Entry 2BPF (X-ray diffraction, 2.90 A resolution); this record covers chains T and A of the 3 polymer chains in the assembly.

# Chain T
Molecule: 8-nt DNA strand
Sequence (8 nucleotides; row label = number of the first residue in the row):
     4 GGGCGCCG

# Chain A
Name: Protein (DNA polymerase beta (e.c.2.7.7.7))
From: Rattus norvegicus
UniProtKB: P06766 (DPOB_RAT); residues 2-335 here correspond to UniProt positions 1-334 (UniProt number = residue number - 1)
Chain sequence (335 residues; row label = number of the first residue in the row):
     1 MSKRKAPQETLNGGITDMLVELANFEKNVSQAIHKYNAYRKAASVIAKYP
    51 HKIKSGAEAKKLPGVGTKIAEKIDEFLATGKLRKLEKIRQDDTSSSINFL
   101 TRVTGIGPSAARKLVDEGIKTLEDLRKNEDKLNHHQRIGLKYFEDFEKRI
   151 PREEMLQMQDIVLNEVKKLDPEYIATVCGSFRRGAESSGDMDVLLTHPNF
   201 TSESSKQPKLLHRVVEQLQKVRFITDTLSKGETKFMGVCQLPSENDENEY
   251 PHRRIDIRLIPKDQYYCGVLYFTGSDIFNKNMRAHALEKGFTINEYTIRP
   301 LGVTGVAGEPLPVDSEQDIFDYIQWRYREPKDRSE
Disordered / not traced: 1-8, 246-248
Curated features (UniProtKB/Swiss-Prot):
  - binding site (K(+)): Lys61
  - binding site (Na(+)): Lys61
Bound ions: Mg2+ site 1: Asp190, Asp192 (together with 2',3'-dideoxycytidine 5'-triphosphate)
Small-molecule neighbours: 2',3'-dideoxycytidine 5'-triphosphate: Arg149, Gly179, Ser180, Arg183, Ser188, Gly189, Asp190, Asp192, Tyr271, Phe272, Thr273, Gly274, Ser275, Asp276, Asn279

# Chain T / chain A interface
Pairs across the interface (23; chain T residue first):
  DG4(T) - Asn279(A)  base contact
  DG4(T) - Arg283(A)  hydrogen bond to the base
  DG4(T) - Ala284(A)  sugar contact
  DG4(T) - Leu287(A)  phosphate contact
  DG5(T) - Tyr271(A)  base contact
  DG5(T) - Arg283(A)  hydrogen bond to the sugar
  DG5(T) - Leu287(A)  phosphate contact
  DG5(T) - Thr292(A)  hydrogen bond to the phosphate
  DG5(T) - Ile293(A)  sugar contact
  DG5(T) - Asn294(A)  phosphate contact
  DG6(T) - Asn294(A)  sugar contact
  DG6(T) - Glu295(A)  sugar contact
  DC7(T) - Lys234(A)  hydrogen bond to the base
  DC7(T) - Arg258(A)  sugar contact
  DC7(T) - Tyr296(A)  hydrogen bond to the phosphate
  DG8(T) - Ser229(A)  phosphate contact
  DG8(T) - Lys230(A)  phosphate contact
  DG8(T) - Gly231(A)  phosphate contact
  DG8(T) - Glu232(A)  hydrogen bond to the phosphate
  DG8(T) - Thr233(A)  hydrogen bond to the phosphate
  DG8(T) - Lys234(A)  hydrogen bond to the phosphate
  DC9(T) - Ser229(A)  phosphate contact
  DC9(T) - Lys230(A)  hydrogen bond to the phosphate
Also at the interface, not in a pair above, chain T (8 interface residues in all): DC10, DG11
Also at the interface, not in a pair above, chain A (21 interface residues in all): Asn133, His134, Leu228, Lys280

# In short
8 residues of chain T face 21 of chain A across their interface, with 9 hydrogen bonds. Polar pairs include
DG4(T)-Arg283(A), DC7(T)-Lys234(A) and DG5(T)-Arg283(A). Ligands of chain A: 2',3'-dideoxycytidine
5'-triphosphate. Curated annotation (UniProt) lists K+-binding residue Lys61(A) and Na+-binding residue
Lys61(A) on chain A.
Here chain T is an 8-nt DNA strand and chain A is Protein (DNA polymerase beta (e.c.2.7.7.7)) (Rattus
norvegicus). Entry 2BPF (Structures of ternary complexes of rat DNA polymerase beta, a DNA template-primer,
and ddctp) was determined by X-ray diffraction (same publication as 2BPG).
